Entry 6Z5U (electron microscopy, 3.90 A resolution); this record covers chains H and I of the 12 polymer chains in the assembly.

== Chain H (and I) ==
Protein: MCE family protein
Organism: Acinetobacter baumannii
Notes: chain I of this document is another copy of the same molecule, construct and numbering; everything in this record applies to it too
Reference sequence: V5V921 (V5V921_ACIBA); residue numbers follow UniProt; this construct covers 1-226
Chain sequence (226 residues; numbered 1 to 226; the number before each row is that of its first residue):
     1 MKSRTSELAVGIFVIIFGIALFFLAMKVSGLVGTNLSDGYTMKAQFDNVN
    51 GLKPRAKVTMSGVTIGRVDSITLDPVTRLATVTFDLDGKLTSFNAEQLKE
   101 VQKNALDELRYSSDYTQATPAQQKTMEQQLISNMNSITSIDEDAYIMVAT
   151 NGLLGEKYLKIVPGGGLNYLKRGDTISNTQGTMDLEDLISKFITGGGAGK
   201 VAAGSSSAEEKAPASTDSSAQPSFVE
Disordered / not traced: 1-5, 195-226 (chain I: 1, 195-226)

== Interface between chain H and chain I ==
Pairs across the interface (15; chain H residue first):
  M60(H) with L73(I), hydrophobic
  S61(H) with L73(I)
  V63(H) with L73(I), hydrophobic
  L90(H) with P75(I)
  F93(H) with P75(I), hydrophobic
  Q97(H) with P75(I); V76(I)
  N151(H) with K157(I)
  L153(H) with L185(I), hydrophobic
  Y158(H) with N50(I), hydrogen bond
  K160(H) with D184(I), salt bridge
  P163(H) with R78(I)
  G164(H) with R78(I), hydrogen bond (backbone-side chain)
  I193(H) with I193(I), hydrophobic; T194(I)
Interface residues without a listed pair, chain H (20 interface residues in all): G62, I65, N94, S139, M147, Q180, T194
Interface residues without a listed pair, chain I (14 interface residues in all): D47, N48, V49, E186

== Summary ==
Chain H and chain I form an interface of 20 and 14 residues respectively, with 2 hydrogen bonds and 1 salt
bridge. Polar pairs include K160(H)-D184(I), Y158(H)-N50(I) and G164(H)-R78(I).
Both chains are MCE family protein (Acinetobacter baumannii). Entry 6Z5U (Cryo-EM structure of the A.
baumannii MlaBDEF complex bound to APPNHP) was determined by electron microscopy.
